PDB entry 5Y0C | X-ray diffraction, 2.09 A resolution | chains E and F of the 10 polymer chains in the assembly

# Chain E
Molecule: Histone H3.1
Source organism: Homo sapiens
UniProt: P68431 (H31_HUMAN); residues 0-135 here correspond to UniProt positions 1-136 (UniProt number = residue number + 1)
Amino-acid sequence (139 residues; numbered -3 to 135; the number before each row is that of its first residue; numbers below 1 keep their minus sign (Gly-3 is residue -3)):
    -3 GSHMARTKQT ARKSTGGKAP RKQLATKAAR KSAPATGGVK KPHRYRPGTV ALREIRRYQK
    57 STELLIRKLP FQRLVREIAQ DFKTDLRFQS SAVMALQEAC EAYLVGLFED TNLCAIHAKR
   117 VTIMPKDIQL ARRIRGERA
Disordered / not traced: -3 to 35, 135
Sequence notes: expression tag (-3 to -1)
Metal / ion sites: Mn2+: Asp77 (shared with 1 residue of chain D)
What the authors report for this chain:
  - disease-associated variants - E97K: decreased stability
  - disease-associated variants - E97K: abolished binding to H2A-H2B
  - disease-associated variants - E97K: decreased localization

# Chain F
Molecule: Histone H4
Source organism: Homo sapiens
UniProt: P62805 (H4_HUMAN); residues 0-102 here correspond to UniProt positions 1-103 (UniProt number = residue number + 1)
Amino-acid sequence (106 residues; numbered -3 to 102; the number before each row is that of its first residue; numbers below 1 keep their minus sign (Gly-3 is residue -3)):
    -3 GSHMSGRGKG GKGLGKGGAK RHRKVLRDNI QGITKPAIRR LARRGGVKRI SGLIYEETRG
    57 VLKVFLENVI RDAVTYTEHA KRKTVTAMDV VYALKRQGRT LYGFGG
Disordered / not traced: -3 to 15
Sequence notes: expression tag (-3 to -1)

# How chain E and chain F interact
Contacting residue pairs (104):
  Gly44(E) - Lys44(F)
  Ala47(E) - Arg39(F)
  Ala47(E) - Lys44(F)
  Glu50(E) - Arg39(F)  salt bridge
  Ile51(E) - Arg39(F)
  Ile51(E) - Gly42(F)
  Ile51(E) - Val43(F)
  Tyr54(E) - Arg36(F)
  Tyr54(E) - Arg40(F)  hydrogen bond (backbone-side chain)
  Gln55(E) - Arg39(F)
  Gln55(E) - Arg40(F)  hydrogen bond (side chain-backbone)
  Gln55(E) - Gly42(F)
  Ser57(E) - Arg40(F)  hydrogen bond (backbone-side chain)
  Thr58(E) - Arg40(F)
  Glu59(E) - Arg40(F)  salt bridge
  Leu61(E) - Ala33(F)
  Leu61(E) - Arg36(F)  hydrogen bond (backbone-side chain)
  Leu61(E) - Leu37(F)
  Leu61(E) - Arg40(F)
  Ile62(E) - Ile29(F)  hydrophobic
  Ile62(E) - Leu37(F)  hydrophobic
  Arg63(E) - Arg36(F)
  Arg69(E) - Leu22(F)
  Arg69(E) - Asn25(F)  hydrogen bond
  Leu70(E) - Asn25(F)
  Leu70(E) - Ile26(F)
  Leu70(E) - Ile29(F)  hydrophobic
  Leu70(E) - Leu62(F)  hydrophobic
  Val71(E) - Ile66(F)
  Arg72(E) - Arg19(F)
  Arg72(E) - Leu22(F)
  Glu73(E) - Leu22(F)
  Glu73(E) - Arg23(F)  hydrogen bond (side chain-backbone)
  Glu73(E) - Asp24(F)  hydrogen bond (side chain-backbone)
  Glu73(E) - Asn25(F)  hydrogen bond
  Ile74(E) - Leu62(F)  hydrophobic
  Ile74(E) - Ile66(F)  hydrophobic
  Ala75(E) - Ile66(F)  hydrophobic
  Gln76(E) - Arg19(F)  hydrogen bond
  Phe78(E) - Glu63(F)
  Phe78(E) - Ile66(F)  hydrophobic
  Phe78(E) - Arg67(F)
  Lys79(E) - Glu74(F)
  Leu82(E) - Val70(F)  hydrophobic
  Leu82(E) - Lys79(F)
  Arg83(E) - Lys79(F)  hydrogen bond (backbone-backbone)
  Arg83(E) - Thr80(F)
  Arg83(E) - Val81(F)  hydrogen bond (backbone-backbone)
  Phe84(E) - Val81(F)
  Gln85(E) - Thr80(F)
  Gln85(E) - Val81(F)  hydrogen bond (backbone-backbone)
  Gln85(E) - Thr82(F)
  Gln85(E) - Ala83(F)  hydrogen bond (side chain-backbone)
  Ser87(E) - Ala83(F)
  Ser87(E) - Phe100(F)
  Ala88(E) - Val81(F)
  Ala88(E) - Thr82(F)
  Ala88(E) - Ala83(F)
  Ala88(E) - Val86(F)
  Met90(E) - Phe100(F)
  Ala91(E) - Leu97(F)
  Ala91(E) - Phe100(F)
  Leu92(E) - Val65(F)  hydrophobic
  Leu92(E) - Val86(F)  hydrophobic
  Ala95(E) - Leu90(F)  hydrophobic
  Cys96(E) - Leu58(F)  hydrophobic
  Cys96(E) - Phe61(F)  hydrophobic
  Cys96(E) - Leu62(F)  hydrophobic
  Glu97(E) - Leu37(F)
  Tyr99(E) - Val57(F)
  Tyr99(E) - Phe61(F)  hydrophobic
  Tyr99(E) - Arg95(F)
  Leu100(E) - Leu37(F)  hydrophobic
  Leu100(E) - Leu58(F)  hydrophobic
  Val101(E) - Leu37(F)
  Val101(E) - Gly41(F)
  Leu103(E) - Val57(F)  hydrophobic
  Phe104(E) - Ile34(F)  hydrophobic
  Phe104(E) - Leu37(F)
  Phe104(E) - Ala38(F)  hydrophobic
  Phe104(E) - Val43(F)
  Phe104(E) - Thr54(F)
  Glu105(E) - Gly41(F)
  Asn108(E) - Gly42(F)  hydrogen bond (side chain-backbone)
  Asn108(E) - Val43(F)
  Val117(E) - Arg45(F)
  Thr118(E) - Arg45(F)  hydrogen bond
  Thr118(E) - Ile46(F)
  Thr118(E) - Ser47(F)
  Ile119(E) - Val43(F)  hydrophobic
  Ile119(E) - Arg45(F)  hydrogen bond (backbone-backbone)
  Ile119(E) - Ser47(F)  hydrogen bond (backbone-backbone)
  Ile119(E) - Ile50(F)
  Met120(E) - Ser47(F)
  Met120(E) - Ile50(F)
  Pro121(E) - Leu49(F)  hydrophobic
  Pro121(E) - Ile50(F)
  Ile124(E) - Ile50(F)  hydrophobic
  Ile124(E) - Glu53(F)
  Gln125(E) - Glu53(F)  hydrogen bond
  Arg128(E) - Val57(F)
  Arg131(E) - Arg95(F)
  Glu133(E) - Arg95(F)  salt bridge
  Arg134(E) - Val60(F)
Also at the interface, not in a pair above, chain E (57 interface residues in all): Leu48, Pro66, Phe67, Asp81, Glu94
Also at the interface, not in a pair above, chain F (50 interface residues in all): Gly28, Arg35, Lys59, Thr73

# Overview
The interface between chain E and chain F involves 57 residues on one side and 50 on the other, with 18
hydrogen bonds and 3 salt bridges. Polar contacts include Glu50(E)-Arg39(F), Glu59(E)-Arg40(F) and
Glu133(E)-Arg95(F). The paper reports that E97K of chain E reduces stability; E97K of chain E abolishes
binding to H2A-H2B.
Chain E is Histone H3.1 and chain F is Histone H4, both from Homo sapiens; the structure, Crystal Structure of
the human nucleosome at 2.09 angstrom resolution, was determined by X-ray diffraction (same publication as
5Y0D).
